PDB entry 4Z7Q | X-ray diffraction, 2.70 A resolution | chains A and H of the 6 polymer chains in the assembly

Chain A:
Molecule: Integrin alpha-IIb
Organism: Homo sapiens
Reference sequence: P08514 (ITA2B_HUMAN), isoform P08514-3; residues 1-454 here correspond to UniProt positions 32-485 (UniProt number = residue number + 31)
Amino-acid sequence (454 residues; row label = number of the first residue in the row):
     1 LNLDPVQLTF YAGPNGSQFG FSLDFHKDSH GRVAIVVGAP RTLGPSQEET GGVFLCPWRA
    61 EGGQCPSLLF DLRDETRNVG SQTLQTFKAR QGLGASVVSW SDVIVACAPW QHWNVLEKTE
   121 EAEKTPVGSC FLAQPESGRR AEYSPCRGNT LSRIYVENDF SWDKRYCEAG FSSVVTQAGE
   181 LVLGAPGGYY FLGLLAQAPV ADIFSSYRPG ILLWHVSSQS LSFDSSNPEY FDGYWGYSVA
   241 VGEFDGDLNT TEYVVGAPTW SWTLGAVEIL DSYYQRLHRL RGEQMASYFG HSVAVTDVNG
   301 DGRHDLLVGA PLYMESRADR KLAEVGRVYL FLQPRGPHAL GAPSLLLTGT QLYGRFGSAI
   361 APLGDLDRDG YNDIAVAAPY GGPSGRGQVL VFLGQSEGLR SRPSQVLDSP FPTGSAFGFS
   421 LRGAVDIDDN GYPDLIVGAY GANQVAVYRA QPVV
Cystine bridges: Cys56-Cys65, Cys107-Cys130, Cys146-Cys167
Metal / ion sites: Ca2+ site 1: Glu243, Asp245, Asp247, Thr250, Glu252; Ca2+ site 2: Asp297, Asn299, Asp301, Arg303, Asp305; Ca2+ site 3: Asp365, Asp367, Asp369, Tyr371, Asp373; Ca2+ site 4: Asp426, Asp428, Asn430, Tyr432, Asp434
Swiss-Prot annotation at these positions:
  - binding site (Ca(2+)): Glu243, Asp245, Asp247, Thr250, Glu252, Asp297, Asn299, Asp301, Arg303, Asp305, Asp365, Asp367, Asp369, Tyr371, Asp373, Asp426, Asp428, Asn430, Tyr432, Asp434
  - glycosylation (N-linked (GlcNAc...) asparagine): Asn15, Asn249

Chain H:
Molecule: Monoclonal antibody 10E5 heavy chain
Organism: Mus musculus
Notes: antibody fragment or engineered binder
Amino-acid sequence (219 residues; numbered 1 to 219; the number before each row is that of its first residue):
     1 EVQLQQSGAE LVKPGASVKL SCTASGFNIK DTYVHWVKQR PEQGLEWIGR IDPANGYTKY
    61 DPKFQGKATI TADTSSNTAY LQLSSLTSED TAVYYCVRPL YDYYAMDYWG QGTSVTVSSA
   121 KTTAPSVYPL APVCGDTTGS SVTLGCLVKG YFPEPVTLTW NSGSLSSGVH TFPAVLQSDL
   181 YTLSSSVTVT SSTWPSQSIT CNVAHPASST KVDKKIEPR
Unresolved in the structure: 135-137
Cystine bridges: Cys22-Cys96, Cys146-Cys201

Interface between chain A and chain H:
Pairs across the interface (21; chain A residue first):
  Arg77(A) with Asp102(H), salt bridge
  Val79(A) with Tyr104(H), hydrophobic
  Gly80(A) with Tyr104(H)
  Gln82(A) with Tyr104(H), hydrogen bond
  Leu84(A) with Tyr104(H)
  Asn149(A) with Tyr33(H), hydrogen bond; Tyr104(H)
  Ile154(A) with Tyr57(H)
  Asn158(A) with Tyr57(H), hydrogen bond
  Ser205(A) with Tyr101(H)
  Ser206(A) with Tyr101(H)
  Ile211(A) with Asp102(H)
  Leu213(A) with Asp102(H); Tyr103(H), hydrogen bond (backbone-backbone); Tyr104(H)
  Trp214(A) with Tyr101(H); Tyr103(H)
  His215(A) with Asp31(H); Thr32(H); Tyr101(H), hydrogen bond (backbone-backbone); Tyr103(H)
Also at the interface, not in a pair above, chain A (16 interface residues in all): Glu117, Glu157
Also at the interface, not in a pair above, chain H (11 interface residues in all): Lys59, Pro99, Leu100

In short:
The interface between chain A and chain H involves 16 residues on one side and 11 on the other, with 5
hydrogen bonds and 1 salt bridge. Among the polar pairs are Arg77(A)-Asp102(H), Gln82(A)-Tyr104(H) and
Asn149(A)-Tyr33(H).
Here chain A is Integrin alpha-IIb (Homo sapiens) and chain H is Monoclonal antibody 10E5 heavy chain (Mus
musculus). Entry 4Z7Q (Integrin alphaIIbbeta3 in complex with AGDV-NH2 peptide) was determined by X-ray
diffraction, deposited together with 5HDB, 4Z7O and 4Z7N.
